PDB entry 7XKR | electron microscopy, 2.60 A resolution | chains B and F of the 8 polymer chains in the assembly

[Chain B]
Protein: ATP synthase subunit alpha
From: Bacillus sp. PS3
Notes: EC 7.1.2.2
UniProt: A0A0M3VGF9 (A0A0M3VGF9_BACP3); residues 1-502 here = UniProt positions 1-502
Amino-acid sequence (502 residues; row label = number of the first residue in the row):
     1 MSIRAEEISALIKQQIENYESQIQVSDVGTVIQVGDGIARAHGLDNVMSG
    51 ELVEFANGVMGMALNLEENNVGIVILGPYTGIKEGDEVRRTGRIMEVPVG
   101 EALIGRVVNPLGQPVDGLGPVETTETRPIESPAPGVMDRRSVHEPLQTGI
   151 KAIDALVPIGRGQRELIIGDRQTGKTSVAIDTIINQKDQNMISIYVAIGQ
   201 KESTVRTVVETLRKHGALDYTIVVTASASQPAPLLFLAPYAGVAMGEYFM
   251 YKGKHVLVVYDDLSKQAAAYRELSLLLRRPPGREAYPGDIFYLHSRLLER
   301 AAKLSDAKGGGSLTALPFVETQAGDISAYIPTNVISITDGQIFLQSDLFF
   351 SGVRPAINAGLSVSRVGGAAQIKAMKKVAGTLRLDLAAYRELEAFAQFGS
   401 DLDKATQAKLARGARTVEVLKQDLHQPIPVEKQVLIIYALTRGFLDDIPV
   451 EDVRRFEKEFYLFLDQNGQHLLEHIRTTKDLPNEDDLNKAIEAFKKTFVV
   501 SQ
Not modelled in the structure: 1-23, 502
Differences from the reference sequence: conflict Pro132 (Arg in A0A0M3VGF9), Ser193 (Cys in A0A0M3VGF9), Phe463 (Trp in A0A0M3VGF9)
Bound ions: Mg2+: Thr176 (together with ATP)
Small-molecule neighbours: ATP (adenosine-5'-triphosphate): Asp170, Arg171, Gln172, Thr173, Gly174, Lys175, Thr176, Ser177, Gln200, Glu320, Phe349, Arg354, Pro355, Gln422, Asp423, Leu424

[Chain F]
Protein: ATP synthase subunit beta
From: Bacillus sp. PS3
Notes: EC 7.1.2.2
UniProt: A0A0M4U1P9 (A0A0M4U1P9_BACP3); residue numbers follow UniProt; this construct covers 1-473
Amino-acid sequence (484 residues; row label = number of the first residue in the row; numbers below 1 keep their minus sign (Met-10 is residue -10)):
   -10 MHHHHHHHHHHMTRGRVIQVMGPVVDVKFENGHLPAIYNALKIQHKARNE
    40 NEVDIDLTLEVALHLGDDTVRTIAMASTDGLIRGMEVIDTGAPISVPVGE
    90 VTLGRVFNVLGEPIDLEGDIPADARRDPIHRPAPKFEELATEVEILETGI
   140 KVVDLLAPYIKGGKIGLFGGAGVGKTVLIQELIHNIAQEHGGISVFAGVG
   190 ERTREGNDLYHEMKDSGVISKTAMVFGQMNEPPGARMRVALTGLTMAEYF
   240 RDEQGQDVLLFIDNIFRFTQAGSEVSALLGRMPSAVGYQPTLATEMGQLQ
   290 ERITSTAKGSITSIQAIYVPADDYTDPAPATTFSHLDATTNLERKLAEMG
   340 IYPAVDPLASTSRALAPEIVGEEHYQVARKVQQTLQRYKELQDIIAILGM
   390 DELSDEDKLVVHRARRIQFFLSQNFHVAEQFTGQPGSYVPVKETVRGFKE
   440 ILEGKYDHLPEDAFRLVGRIEEVVEKAKAMGVEV
Not modelled in the structure: -10 to 0, 472-473
Differences from the reference sequence: initiating methionine (-10); expression tag (-9 to 0)
Bound ions: Mg2+: Thr165 (together with ADP)
Small-molecule neighbours: ADP (adenosine-5'-diphosphate): Gly159, Ala160, Gly161, Val162, Gly163, Lys164, Thr165, Val166, Arg191, Tyr341, Phe414, Ala417, Phe420

[Chain B / chain F interface]
Residue-residue contacts (66; chain B residue first):
  Gly43(B) - Arg72(F)
  Leu44(B) - Arg72(F)  hydrogen bond (backbone-side chain)
  Asp45(B) - Arg72(F)
  Asn46(B) - Ile71(F)
  Met48(B) - Asn40(F)
  Met48(B) - Gly69(F)
  Met48(B) - Leu70(F)
  Met48(B) - Ile71(F)  hydrophobic
  Ser49(B) - Thr67(F)
  Ser49(B) - Asp68(F)
  Ser49(B) - Gly69(F)  hydrogen bond (backbone-backbone)
  Ser49(B) - Leu70(F)  hydrogen bond (backbone-backbone)
  Asn65(B) - Val9(F)
  Asn65(B) - Met10(F)
  Leu66(B) - Gln8(F)
  Leu66(B) - Val9(F)  hydrogen bond (backbone-backbone)
  Leu66(B) - Leu70(F)
  Glu67(B) - Gln8(F)
  Glu67(B) - Arg72(F)  hydrogen bond (backbone-side chain)
  Glu68(B) - Gln8(F)  hydrogen bond (backbone-side chain)
  Glu68(B) - Arg72(F)
  Val71(B) - Arg72(F)
  Arg90(B) - Asn40(F)  hydrogen bond (side chain-backbone)
  Gly92(B) - Asn40(F)
  Val136(B) - Thr192(F)
  Val136(B) - Asn196(F)
  Met137(B) - Ile103(F)
  Met137(B) - Asp104(F)
  Met137(B) - Tyr199(F)  hydrophobic
  Arg139(B) - Thr192(F)
  Arg139(B) - Asn196(F)
  Arg164(B) - Arg191(F)
  Pro280(B) - Ala266(F)  hydrophobic
  Pro280(B) - Pro272(F)  hydrophobic
  Pro281(B) - Gly276(F)
  Gly282(B) - Val275(F)
  Arg283(B) - Ala310(F)
  Arg283(B) - Asp312(F)  salt bridge
  Arg283(B) - Asp315(F)  salt bridge
  Gly288(B) - Glu263(F)
  Asp289(B) - Glu263(F)
  Phe291(B) - Arg256(F)
  Phe291(B) - Gln259(F)
  Tyr292(B) - Glu220(F)
  Tyr292(B) - Pro221(F)
  Tyr292(B) - Arg225(F)
  Tyr292(B) - Glu263(F)
  Ser295(B) - Met218(F)  hydrogen bond (side chain-backbone)
  Glu299(B) - Thr192(F)  hydrogen bond
  Glu299(B) - Met218(F)
  Glu299(B) - Asn219(F)
  Ser327(B) - Ala310(F)
  Ser327(B) - Asp311(F)  hydrogen bond
  Thr332(B) - Ala160(F)
  Thr332(B) - Tyr307(F)
  Ile335(B) - Ala160(F)  hydrophobic
  Ile335(B) - Arg191(F)  hydrogen bond (backbone-side chain)
  Ser336(B) - Arg191(F)  hydrogen bond (backbone-side chain)
  Ser336(B) - Arg256(F)
  Ile337(B) - Arg191(F)  hydrogen bond (backbone-side chain)
  Thr338(B) - Arg191(F)  hydrogen bond (backbone-side chain)
  Asp339(B) - Arg191(F)
  Asp339(B) - Arg193(F)  salt bridge
  Arg365(B) - Gly161(F)
  Arg365(B) - Arg191(F)
  Val366(B) - Arg193(F)
Other interface residues (no listed pair), chain B (49 interface residues in all): Val47, Leu64, Asn70, Arg93, Ile94, Glu130, Ala133, Pro134, Gly135, Arg140, Ile326, Asn333, Leu361
Other interface residues (no listed pair), chain F (47 interface residues in all): Ile7, Glu39, Val42, Leu105, Gly195, Phe215, Pro222, Pro309, Arg333, Glu337, Phe420

[Summary]
49 residues of chain B face 47 of chain F across their interface, with 14 hydrogen bonds and 3 salt bridges.
Among the polar pairs are Arg283(B)-Asp312(F), Arg283(B)-Asp315(F) and Asp339(B)-Arg193(F). Ligands of chain
B: ATP. Bound to chain F: ADP.
Here chain B is ATP synthase subunit alpha and chain F is ATP synthase subunit beta, both from Bacillus sp.
PS3. Entry 7XKR (F1 domain of FoF1-ATPase with the up form of epsilon subunit from Bacillus PS3) was
determined by electron microscopy (same publication as 7XKH, 7XKO, 7XKP and 7XKQ).
